7OHY - chains 1 and H of the 26 polymer chains in the assembly; structure by electron microscopy, 3.90 A resolution.

[Chain 1]
Molecule: 25S rRNA
From: Saccharomyces cerevisiae S288C
Sequence (3396 nucleotides; row label = number of the first residue in the row; note: 87 numbers in that range are skipped by the numbering (no residue carries them; nothing is unmodelled there); a row labelled like 990A-990Z holds insertion residues (990A, then the next letters in order)):
     1 GUUUGACCUCAAAUCAGGUAGGAGUACCCGCUGAACUUAAGCAUAUCAAU
    51 AAGCGGAGGAAAAGAAACCAACCGGGAUUGCCUUAGUAACGGCGAGUGAA
   101 GCGGCAAAAGCUCAAAUUUGAAAUCUGGUACCUUCGGUGCCCGAGUUGUA
   151 AUUUGGAGAGGGCAACUUUGGGGCCGUUCCUUGUCUAUGUUCCUUGGAAC
   201 AGGACGUCAUAGAGGGUGAGAAUCCCGUGUGGCGAGGAGUGCGGUUCUUU
   251 GUAAAGUGCCUUCGAAGAGUCGAGUUGUUUGGGAAUGCAGCUCUAAGUGG
   301 GUGGUAAAUUCCAUCUAAAGCUAAAUAUUGGCGAGAGACCGAUAGCGAAC
   351 AAGUACAGUGAUGGAAAGAUGAAAAGAACUUUGAAAAGAGAGUGAAAAAG
   401 UACGUGAAAUUGUUGAAAGGGAAGGGCAUUUGAUCAGACAUGGUGUUUUG
   451 UGCCCUCUGCUCCUUGUGGGUAGGGGAAUCUCGCAUUUCACUGGGCCAGC
   501 AUCAGUUUUGGUGGCAGGAUAAAUCCAUAGGAAUGUAGCUUGCCUCGGUA
   551 AGUAUUAUAGCCUGUGGGAAUACUGCCAGCUGGGACUGAGGACUGCGACG
   601 UAAGUCAAGGAUGCUGGCAUAAUGGUUAUAUGCCGCCCGUCUUGAAACAC
   651 GGACCAAGGAGUCUAACGUCUAUGCGAGUGUUUGGGUGUAAAACCCAUAC
   701 GCGUAAUGAAAGUGAACGUAGGUUGGGGCCUCGCAAGAGGUGCACAAUCG
   751 ACCGAUCCUGAUGUCUUCGGAUGGAUUUGAGUAAGAGCAUAGCUGUUGGG
   801 ACCCGAAAGAUGGUGAACUAUGCCUGAAUAGGGUGAAGCCAGAGGAAACU
   851 CUGGUGGAGGCUCGUAGCGGUUCUGACGUGCAAAUCGAUCGUCGAAUUUG
   901 GGUAUAGGGGCGAAAGACUAAUCGAACCAUCUAGUAGCUGGUUCCUGCCG
   951 AAGUUUCCCUCAGGAUAGCAGAAGCUCGUAUCAGUUUUAU
990A-990Z GAGGUAAAGCGAAUGAUUAGAGGUUC
991A-991Z CGGGGUCGAAAUGACCUUGACCUAUU
992A-992Z CUCAAACUUUAAAUAUGUAAGAAGUC
993A-993I CUUGUUACU
  1060 UAA
  1081 UUGAACGUGGACAUUUGAAUGAAGAGCUUUUAGUGGGCCAUUUUUGGUAA
  1131 GCAGAACUGGCGAUGCGGGAUGAACCGAACGUAGAGUUAAGGUGCCGGAA
  1181 UACACGCUCAUCAGACACCACAAAAGGUGUUAGUUCAUCUAGACAGCCGG
  1231 ACGGUGGCCAUGGAAGUCGGAAUCCGCUAAGGAGUGUGUAACAACUCACC
  1281 GGCCGAAUGAACUAGCCCUGAAAAUGGAUGGCGCUCAAGCGUGUUACCUA
  1331 UACUCUACCGUCAGGGUUGAUAUGAUGCCCUGACGAGUAGGCAGGCGUGG
  1381 AGGUCAGUGACGAAGCCUAGACCGUAAGGUCGGGUCGAACGGCCUCUAGU
  1431 GCAGAUCUUGGUGGUAGUAGCAAAUAUUCAAAUGAGAACUUUGAAGACUG
  1481 AAGUGGGGAAAGGUUCCACGUCAACAGCAGUUGGACGUGGGUUAGUCGAU
  1531 CCUAAGAGAUGGGGAAGCUCCGUUUCAAAGGCCUGAUUUUAUGCAGGCCA
  1581 CCAUCGAAAGGGAAUCCGGUUAAGAUUCCGGAACCUGGAUAUGGAUUCUU
  1631 CACGGUAACGUAACUGAAUGUGGAGACGUCGGCGCGAGCCCUGGGAGGAG
  1681 UUAUCUUUUCUUCUUAACAGCUUAUCACCCCGGAAUUGGUUUAUCCGGAG
  1731 AUGGGGUCUUAUGGCUGGAAGAGGCCAGCACCUUUGCUGGCUCCGGUGCG
  1781 CUUGUGACGGCCCGUGAAAAUCCACAGGAAGGAAUAGUUUUCAUGCCAGG
  1831 UCGUACUGAUAACCGCAGCAGGUCUCCAAGGUGAACAGCCUCUAGUUGAU
  1881 AGAAUAAUGUAGAUAAGGGAAGUCGGCAAAAUAGAUCCGUAACUUCGGGA
  1931 UAAGGAUUGGCUCUAAGGGUCGGGUAGUGAGGGCCUUGGUCAGACGCAGC
  1981 GGGCGUGCUUGUGGACUGCUUGGUGGGGCUUGCUCUGCUAGGCGGACUAC
  2031 UUGCGUGCCUUGUUGUAGACGGCCUUGGUAGGUCUCUUGUAGACCGUCGC
  2081 UUGCUACAAUUAACGAUCAACUUAGAACUGGUACGGACAAGGGGAAUCUG
  2131 ACUGUCUAAUUAAAACAUAGCAUUGCGAUGGUCAGAAAGUGAUGUUGACG
  2181 CAAUGUGAUUUCUGCCCAGUGCUCUGAAUGUCAAAGUGAAGAAAUUCAAC
  2231 CAAGCGCGGGUAAACGGCGGGAGUAACUAUGACUCUCUUAAGGUAGCCAA
  2281 AUGCCUCGUCAUCUAAUUAGUGACGCGCAUGAAUGGAUUAACGAGAUUCC
  2331 CACUGUCCCUAUCUACUAUCUAGCGAAACCACAGCCAAGGGAACGGGCUU
  2381 GGCAGAAUCAGCGGGGAAAGAAGACCCUGUUGAGCUUGACUCUAGUUUGA
  2431 CAUUGUGAAGAGACAUAGAGGGUGUAGAAUAAGUGGGAGCUUCGGCGCCA
  2481 GUGAAAUACCACUACCUUUAUAGUUUCUUUACUUAUUCAAUGAAGCGGAG
  2531 CUGGAAUUCAUUUUCCACGUUCUAGCAUUCAAGGUCCCAUUCGGGGCUGA
  2581 UCCGGGUUGAAGACAUUGUCAGGUGGGGAGUUUGGCUGGGGCGGCACAUC
  2631 UGUUAAACGAUAACGCAGAUGUCCUAAGGGGGGCUCAUGGAGAACAGAAA
  2681 UCUCCAGUAGAACAAAAGGGUAAAAGCCCCCUUGAUUUUGAUUUUCAGUG
  2731 UGAAUACAAACCAUGAAAGUGUGGCCUAUCGAUCCUUUAGUCCCUCGGAA
  2781 UUUGAGGCUAGAGGUGCCAGAAAAGUUACCACAGGGAUAACUGGCUUGUG
  2831 GCAGUCAAGCGUUCAUAGCGACAUUGCUUUUUGAUUCUUCGAUGUCGGCU
  2881 CUUCCUAUCAUACCGAAGCAGAAUUCGGUAAGCGUUGGAUUGUUCACCCA
  2931 CUAAUAGGGAACGUGAGCUGGGUUUAGACCGUCGUGAGACAGGUUAGUUU
  2981 UACCCUACUGAUGAAUGUUACCGCAAUAGUAAUUGAACUUAGUACGAGAG
  3031 GAACAGUUCAUUCGGAUAAUUGGUUUUUGCGGCUGUCUGAUCAGGCAUUG
  3081 CCGCGAAGCUACCAUCCGCUGGAUUAUGGCUGAACGCCUCUAAGUCAGAA
  3131 UCCAUGCUAGAACGCGGUGAUUUCUUUGCUCCACACAAUAUAGAUGGAUA
  3181 CGAAUAAGGCGUCCUUGUGGCGUCGCUGAACCAUAGCAGGCUAGCAACGG
  3231 UGCACUUGGCGGAAAGGCCUUGGGUGCUUGCUGGCGAAUUGCAAUGUCAU
  3281 UUUGCGUGGGGAUAAAUCAUUUGUAUACGACUUAGAUGUACAACGGGGUA
  3331 UUGUAAGCAGUAGAGUAGCCUUGUUGUUACGAUCUGCUGAGAUUAAGCCU
  3381 UUGUUGUCUGAUUUGU
Not modelled in the structure: 40-42, 165, 306-309, 462-470, 709-711, 761-769, 780, 818-924, 937, 990A-990Z, 991A-991Z, 992A-992Z, 993A-993I, 1081-1096, 1197-1200, 1301-1308, 1352, 1452-2351, 2373, 2394-2829, 2837-2847, 2859-2889, 2912-2982, 3078-3079, 3377

[Chain H]
Molecule: 60S ribosomal protein L9-A
From: Saccharomyces cerevisiae (strain ATCC 204508 / S288c)
Reference sequence: P05738 (RL9A_YEAST); numbering as in UniProt (aligned over 1-191)
Amino-acid sequence (191 residues; numbered 1 to 191; the number before each row is that of its first residue):
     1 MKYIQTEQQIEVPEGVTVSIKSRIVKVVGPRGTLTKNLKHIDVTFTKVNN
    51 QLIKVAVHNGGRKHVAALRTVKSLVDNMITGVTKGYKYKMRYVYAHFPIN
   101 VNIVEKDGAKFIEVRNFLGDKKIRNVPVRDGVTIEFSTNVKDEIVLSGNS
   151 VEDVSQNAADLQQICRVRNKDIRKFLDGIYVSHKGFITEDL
Not modelled in the structure: 191

[Chain 1 / chain H interface]
Residue-residue contacts (74; chain 1 residue first):
  U1210(1) / Arg-62(H)  phosphate contact
  U1211(1) / Arg-62(H)  salt bridge to the phosphate
  A1212(1) / Met-1(H)  phosphate contact
  A2896(1) / Ile-172(H)  phosphate contact
  G2898(1) / Arg-173(H)  sugar contact
  C2899(1) / Asp-171(H)  base contact
  C2899(1) / Arg-173(H)  hydrogen bond to the base
  A2900(1) / Asp-171(H)  sugar contact
  A2900(1) / Lys-174(H)  sugar contact
  G2901(1) / Lys-170(H)  phosphate contact
  G2901(1) / Asp-171(H)  hydrogen bond to the phosphate
  G2901(1) / Phe-175(H)  phosphate contact
  A2902(1) / Lys-170(H)  salt bridge to the phosphate
  U3020(1) / Gly-119(H)  sugar contact
  U3020(1) / Lys-121(H)  sugar contact
  U3023(1) / Phe-97(H)  sugar contact
  A3024(1) / His-96(H)  phosphate contact
  A3024(1) / Phe-97(H)  sugar contact
  C3025(1) / His-96(H)  phosphate contact
  C3025(1) / Lys-174(H)  phosphate contact
  G3026(1) / Lys-174(H)  salt bridge to the phosphate
  A3032(1) / Leu-118(H)  hydrogen bond to the base
  A3032(1) / Lys-170(H)  hydrogen bond to the base
  A3033(1) / Gly-119(H)  base contact
  A3033(1) / Asp-120(H)  base contact
  A3033(1) / Arg-168(H)  hydrogen bond to the sugar
  C3034(1) / Asp-120(H)  base contact
  C3034(1) / Lys-121(H)  hydrogen bond to the base
  C3034(1) / Lys-122(H)  hydrogen bond to the base
  C3034(1) / Arg-168(H)  sugar contact
  A3035(1) / Lys-121(H)  base contact
  A3035(1) / Lys-122(H)  sugar contact
  G3108(1) / Gln-163(H)  sugar contact
  G3108(1) / Arg-166(H)  sugar contact
  G3109(1) / Gln-156(H)  hydrogen bond to the base
  G3109(1) / Ala-159(H)  sugar contact
  C3110(1) / Glu-152(H)  base contact
  C3110(1) / Ser-155(H)  hydrogen bond to the phosphate
  C3110(1) / Gln-156(H)  base contact
  U3111(1) / Asn-77(H)  hydrogen bond to the phosphate
  U3111(1) / Glu-152(H)  hydrogen bond to the sugar
  U3111(1) / Ser-155(H)  phosphate contact
  G3112(1) / Thr-70(H)  sugar contact
  G3112(1) / Ser-73(H)  sugar contact
  G3112(1) / Asn-77(H)  hydrogen bond to the phosphate
  A3113(1) / Ala-66(H)  base contact
  A3113(1) / Arg-69(H)  salt bridge to the phosphate
  A3113(1) / Ser-73(H)  hydrogen bond to the phosphate
  A3114(1) / Arg-62(H)  sugar contact
  A3114(1) / Ala-66(H)  sugar contact
  C3115(1) / Arg-62(H)  salt bridge to the phosphate
  A3122(1) / Lys-63(H)  hydrogen bond to the sugar
  A3123(1) / His-40(H)  hydrogen bond to the sugar
  G3124(1) / His-40(H)  sugar contact
  G3124(1) / Glu-152(H)  hydrogen bond to the base
  U3125(1) / Gln-156(H)  sugar contact
  C3126(1) / Arg-129(H)  hydrogen bond to the sugar
  C3126(1) / Gln-156(H)  sugar contact
  C3126(1) / Asp-160(H)  hydrogen bond to the sugar
  U3185(1) / Arg-23(H)  sugar contact
  A3186(1) / Arg-23(H)  sugar contact
  A3186(1) / Asp-42(H)  hydrogen bond to the sugar
  A3186(1) / Val-43(H)  hydrogen bond to the sugar
  A3186(1) / Thr-44(H)  hydrogen bond to the base
  A3186(1) / Ala-56(H)  base contact
  A3186(1) / Val-57(H)  base contact
  A3186(1) / His-58(H)  hydrogen bond to the base
  A3187(1) / Ser-22(H)  phosphate contact
  A3187(1) / Arg-23(H)  salt bridge to the phosphate
  U3198(1) / Ser-19(H)  base contact
  U3198(1) / Ile-20(H)  base contact
  U3198(1) / Lys-21(H)  hydrogen bond to the base
  U3198(1) / Ile-24(H)  base contact
  U3198(1) / Lys-26(H)  base contact
Also at the interface, not in a pair above, chain 1 (40 interface residues in all): C2894, G2895, A3021, A3184, G3188
Also at the interface, not in a pair above, chain H (51 interface residues in all): Thr-35, Ile-41, His-64, Leu-74, Tyr-88, Val-151, Asn-169

[Summary]
40 residues of chain 1 and 51 residues of chain H are in contact; the contacts include 23 hydrogen bonds and 6
salt bridges. Polar pairs include C2899(1)/Arg-173(H), A3032(1)/Leu-118(H) and A3032(1)/Lys-170(H).
Here chain 1 is 25S rRNA (Saccharomyces cerevisiae S288C) and chain H is 60S ribosomal protein L9-A
(Saccharomyces cerevisiae (strain ATCC 204508 / S288c)). Entry 7OHY (Nog1-TAP associated immature ribosomal
particles from S. cerevisiae after rpL34 expression shut down, population B) was determined by electron
microscopy, deposited together with 7OF1 and 7OHU.
